7OD6 - chains B and A of the 6 polymer chains in the assembly; structure by electron microscopy, 3.00 A resolution.

# Chain B (and A)
Molecule: Capsid protein
Organism: Hepatitis B virus genotype D subtype ayw (isolate France/Tiollais/1979)
Notes: chain A of this document is another copy of the same molecule, construct and numbering; everything in this record applies to it too
Reference sequence: P03146 (CAPSD_HBVD3); numbering as in UniProt (aligned over 1-183)
Chain sequence (183 residues; each row starts with the number of its first residue):
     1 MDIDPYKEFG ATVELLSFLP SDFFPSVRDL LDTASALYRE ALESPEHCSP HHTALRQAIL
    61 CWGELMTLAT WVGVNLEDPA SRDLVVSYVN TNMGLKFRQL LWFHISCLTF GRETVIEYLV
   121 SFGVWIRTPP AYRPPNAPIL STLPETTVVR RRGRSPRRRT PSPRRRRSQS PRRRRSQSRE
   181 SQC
Unresolved in the structure: 151-183 (chain A: 144-183)
Curated features (UniProtKB/Swiss-Prot):
  - region: Ser-155 to Gln-177 (3 X 8 AA repeats of S-P-R-R-R-[PR]-S-Q), Gln-177 to Cys-183 (RNA binding)
  - motif: Arg-158 to Arg-175 (Bipartite nuclear localization signal)
  - modified residue (Phosphoserine): Ser-155, Ser-162, Ser-170
  - natural variant: Thr-33 (T33N: In strain: Latvia), Ala-80 (A80I: In strain: Latvia), Phe-97 (F97L: Frequent mutation in chronic HBV carriers)
  - mutagenesis: Ser-155 (S155A: Complete loss of replication), Ser-162 (S162A: Complete loss of pregenomic RNA encapsidation and replication), Ser-170 (S170A: Partial loss of replication)

# How chain B and chain A interact
Residue-residue contacts (62):
  Met-1(B) with Ser-35(A); Arg-39(A); Leu-42(A), hydrophobic; Glu-43(A); Ile-59(A), hydrophobic
  Asp-2(B) with Glu-43(A)
  Ile-3(B) with Leu-42(A); Arg-56(A); Leu-60(A)
  Pro-5(B) with Gln-57(A); Leu-60(A), hydrophobic
  Lys-7(B) with Glu-43(A), hydrogen bond (side chain-backbone); Pro-45(A)
  Glu-8(B) with Glu-46(A); His-47(A), salt bridge; Thr-53(A), hydrogen bond; Arg-56(A), salt bridge
  Phe-9(B) with His-47(A)
  Leu-31(B) with Met-1(A)
  Ser-35(B) with Met-1(A)
  Arg-39(B) with Asp-2(A), salt bridge
  Leu-42(B) with Met-1(A), hydrophobic; Ile-3(A)
  Glu-43(B) with Met-1(A); Asp-2(A), hydrogen bond (side chain-backbone); Lys-7(A), hydrogen bond (backbone-side chain)
  Pro-45(B) with Lys-7(A); Glu-8(A)
  His-47(B) with Glu-8(A), hydrogen bond (side chain-backbone); Phe-9(A); Pro-50(A)
  Pro-50(B) with His-47(A)
  Thr-53(B) with Glu-8(A), hydrogen bond
  Ala-54(B) with Gln-57(A)
  Arg-56(B) with Ile-3(A); Glu-8(A), salt bridge
  Gln-57(B) with Ala-54(A); Gln-57(A); Leu-100(A)
  Ile-59(B) with Met-1(A), hydrophobic; Ile-3(A), hydrophobic
  Leu-60(B) with Ile-3(A)
  Cys-61(B) with Cys-61(A), hydrophobic; Phe-97(A), hydrophobic
  Glu-64(B) with Met-93(A); Lys-96(A)
  Leu-65(B) with Leu-65(A), hydrophobic; Leu-68(A), hydrophobic
  Thr-67(B) with Met-93(A)
  Leu-68(B) with Leu-65(A), hydrophobic; Leu-68(A), hydrophobic
  Trp-71(B) with Leu-84(A), hydrophobic; Val-85(A), hydrophobic; Tyr-88(A), hydrophobic
  Leu-84(B) with Trp-71(A), hydrophobic; Asn-75(A)
  Val-85(B) with Trp-71(A), hydrophobic
  Tyr-88(B) with Trp-71(A)
  Met-93(B) with Glu-64(A)
  Lys-96(B) with Glu-64(A)
  Leu-100(B) with Gln-57(A)
  Arg-112(B) with His-47(A), hydrogen bond
Also at the interface, not in a pair above, chain B (38 interface residues in all): Ala-34, Glu-46, Val-72, Leu-76
Also at the interface, not in a pair above, chain A (40 interface residues in all): Pro-5, Ala-34, Ser-44, Thr-67, Val-72, Leu-76, His-104

# Overview
Chain B and chain A form an interface of 38 and 40 residues respectively, with 7 hydrogen bonds and 4 salt
bridges. Polar pairs include Glu-8(B)/His-47(A), Glu-8(B)/Arg-56(A) and Arg-39(B)/Asp-2(A). From UniProt: 3
mutagenesis sites on chain B.
Both chains are Capsid protein (Hepatitis B virus genotype D subtype ayw (isolate France/Tiollais/1979)).
Entry 7OD6 (Hepatitis B core protein + GSLLGRMKGA) was determined by electron microscopy (same publication as
7OD7, 7OD8, 7OEN, 7OEV and 7OEW).
